Entry 3UTF (X-ray diffraction, 2.25 A resolution); this record covers chains B and D of the 4 polymer chains in the assembly.

[Chain B (and D)]
Protein: UDP-galactopyranose mutase
Source organism: Aspergillus fumigatus
Notes: EC 5.4.99.9; chain D of this document is another copy of the same molecule, construct and numbering; everything in this record applies to it too
UniProt: Q4W1X2 (Q4W1X2_ASPFM); numbering as in UniProt (aligned over 1-510)
Chain sequence (513 residues; each row starts with the number of its first residue; numbers below 1 keep their minus sign (Ala-2 is residue -2)):
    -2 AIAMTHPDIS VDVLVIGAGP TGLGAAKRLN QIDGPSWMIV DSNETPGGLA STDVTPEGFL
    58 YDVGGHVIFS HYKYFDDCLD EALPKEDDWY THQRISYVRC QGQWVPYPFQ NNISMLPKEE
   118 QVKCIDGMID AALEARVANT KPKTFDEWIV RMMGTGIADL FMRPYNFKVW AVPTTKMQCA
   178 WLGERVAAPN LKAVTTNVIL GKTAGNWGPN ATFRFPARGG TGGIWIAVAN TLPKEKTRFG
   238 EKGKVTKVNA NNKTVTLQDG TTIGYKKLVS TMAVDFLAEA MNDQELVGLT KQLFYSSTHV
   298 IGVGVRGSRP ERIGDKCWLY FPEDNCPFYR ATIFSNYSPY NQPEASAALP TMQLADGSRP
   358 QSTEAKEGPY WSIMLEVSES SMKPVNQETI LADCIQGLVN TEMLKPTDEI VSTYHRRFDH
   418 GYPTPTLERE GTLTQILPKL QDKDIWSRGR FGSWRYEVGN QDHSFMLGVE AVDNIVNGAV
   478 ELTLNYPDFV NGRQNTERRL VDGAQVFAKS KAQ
Disordered / not traced: -2 to 2, 508-510
Differences from the reference sequence: expression tag (-2 to 0); engineered mutation Ala344 (Lys in Q4W1X2), Ala345 (Lys in Q4W1X2)
Small-molecule neighbours: dihydroflavine-adenine dinucleotide (FDA): Ile13, Gly14, Ala15, Gly16, Pro17, Thr18, Gly19, Val37, Asp38, Ser39, Asn40, Gly44, Gly45, Leu46, Ala47, Val60, Gly61, Gly62, His63, Val64, Ile65, Gly240, Lys241, Val242, Thr268, Met269, Thr295, Tyr326, Arg327, Glu373, Gly418, Tyr419, Gly446, Arg447, Gly456, Asn457, Gln458, Asp459, Ser461
UniProt features mapped onto this chain:
  - binding site (FAD): Thr18, Asp38, Leu46, Gly61, His63, Val242, Arg327, Arg447, Gly456, Asn457, Gln458, Ser461
  - binding site (UDP-alpha-D-galactose): Gly61, Gly62, Tyr104, Gln107, Met159, Tyr162, Asn163, Trp167, Arg182, Asn207, Tyr317, Arg327, Tyr419, Tyr453, Asn457
  - binding site (NADH): His68, Arg91, Ser93, Tyr419, Arg447, Asn457
  - binding site (NADPH): His68, Arg91, Ser93, Tyr104, Asn203, Trp315, Tyr317, Tyr419, Arg447, Asn457, His460
  - mutagenesis: Phe66 (F66A: Lowers the catalytic efficiency), Arg91 (R91A: Lowers the catalytic efficiency by a factor of 125), Ser93 (S93A: Lowers the catalytic efficiency by a factor of 14), Tyr104 (Y104A: Lowers the catalytic efficiency), Gln107 (Q107A: Lowers the catalytic efficiency), Arg182 (R182A: Lowers the UDP-galactopyranose binding; R182K: Lowers the catalytic efficiency), Asn207 (N207A: Lowers the catalytic efficiency), Tyr317 (Y317A: Lowers the catalytic efficiency), Arg327 (R327A: Abolishes the catalytic activity; R327K: Lowers the catalytic efficiency), Arg447 (R447A: Lowers the catalytic efficiency by a factor of 2000)
Reported in the primary citation:
  - binding site for dihydroflavine-adenine dinucleotide: Thr18, Asp38, Gly62, His63, Gln458, Ser461
  - mutagenesis - K344A/K345A: unchanged catalytic activity

[How chain B and chain D interact]
Contacting residue pairs (49; chain B residue first):
  Asp9(B) - Phe504(D)
  Arg25(B) - Asn474(D)  hydrogen bond (side chain-backbone)
  Pro32(B) - Phe504(D)  hydrophobic
  Arg133(B) - Val134(D)  hydrogen bond (side chain-backbone)
  Arg133(B) - Asn136(D)
  Val134(B) - Arg133(D)  hydrogen bond (backbone-side chain)
  Asn136(B) - Arg133(D)
  Lys263(B) - Phe504(D)
  Lys263(B) - Ser507(D)  hydrogen bond
  Lys264(B) - Phe504(D)
  Asn471(B) - Glu494(D)
  Ile472(B) - Gly500(D)
  Ile472(B) - Phe504(D)  hydrophobic
  Val473(B) - Asp499(D)
  Val473(B) - Gly500(D)  hydrogen bond (backbone-backbone)
  Val473(B) - Ala501(D)  hydrogen bond (backbone-backbone)
  Asn474(B) - Arg25(D)  hydrogen bond (backbone-side chain)
  Asn474(B) - Asp499(D)
  Gly475(B) - Glu494(D)
  Gly475(B) - Arg495(D)  hydrogen bond (backbone-backbone)
  Gly475(B) - Asp499(D)
  Ala476(B) - Glu494(D)
  Val477(B) - Arg490(D)
  Val477(B) - Glu494(D)
  Leu479(B) - Val477(D)  hydrophobic
  Leu479(B) - Phe486(D)  hydrophobic
  Tyr483(B) - Phe486(D)  hydrophobic
  Tyr483(B) - Arg490(D)  hydrogen bond
  Phe486(B) - Leu479(D)  hydrophobic
  Phe486(B) - Tyr483(D)  hydrophobic
  Arg490(B) - Val477(D)
  Arg490(B) - Tyr483(D)  hydrogen bond
  Glu494(B) - Asn471(D)
  Glu494(B) - Gly475(D)
  Glu494(B) - Ala476(D)
  Glu494(B) - Val477(D)
  Arg495(B) - Gly475(D)  hydrogen bond (backbone-backbone)
  Asp499(B) - Val473(D)
  Asp499(B) - Asn474(D)
  Asp499(B) - Gly475(D)
  Gly500(B) - Ile472(D)
  Gly500(B) - Val473(D)  hydrogen bond (backbone-backbone)
  Ala501(B) - Val473(D)  hydrogen bond (backbone-backbone)
  Phe504(B) - Asp9(D)
  Phe504(B) - Pro32(D)  hydrophobic
  Phe504(B) - Lys263(D)
  Phe504(B) - Lys264(D)
  Phe504(B) - Ile472(D)  hydrophobic
  Ser507(B) - Lys263(D)
Also at the interface, not in a pair above, chain B (28 interface residues in all): Val10, Ala135
Also at the interface, not in a pair above, chain D (28 interface residues in all): Ala135, Asp470

[Overview]
Chain B and chain D each contribute 28 residues to their interface; the contacts include 13 hydrogen bonds.
Polar contacts include Arg25(B)-Asn474(D), Arg133(B)-Val134(D) and Lys263(B)-Ser507(D). Chain B binds
dihydroflavine-adenine dinucleotide. The paper reports a binding site for dihydroflavine-adenine dinucleotide
at Thr18(B), Asp38(B) and Gly62(B) among others; K344A/K345A of chain B leave catalytic activity unchanged.
Chain B and chain D are both UDP-galactopyranose mutase (Aspergillus fumigatus); the structure, Crystal
structure of Aspergillus fumigatus UDP galactopyranose mutase in reduced state, was determined by X-ray
diffraction together with 3UTE, 3UTG and 3UTH from the same study.
